Entry 5KQ5 (X-ray diffraction, 3.41 A resolution); this record covers chains A and C of the 3 polymer chains in the assembly.

Chain A:
Molecule: 5'-AMP-activated protein kinase catalytic subunit alpha-1
From: Rattus norvegicus
Notes: EC 2.7.11.1, 2.7.11.27, 2.7.11.31, 2.7.11.26
UniProtKB: P54645 (AAPK1_RAT); residues 0-548 here correspond to UniProt positions 11-559 (UniProt number = residue number + 11)
Sequence (503 residues; row label = number of the first residue in the row; note: 47 numbers in that range are skipped by the numbering (no residue carries them; nothing is unmodelled there); numbers below 1 keep their minus sign (Gly-1 is residue -1)):
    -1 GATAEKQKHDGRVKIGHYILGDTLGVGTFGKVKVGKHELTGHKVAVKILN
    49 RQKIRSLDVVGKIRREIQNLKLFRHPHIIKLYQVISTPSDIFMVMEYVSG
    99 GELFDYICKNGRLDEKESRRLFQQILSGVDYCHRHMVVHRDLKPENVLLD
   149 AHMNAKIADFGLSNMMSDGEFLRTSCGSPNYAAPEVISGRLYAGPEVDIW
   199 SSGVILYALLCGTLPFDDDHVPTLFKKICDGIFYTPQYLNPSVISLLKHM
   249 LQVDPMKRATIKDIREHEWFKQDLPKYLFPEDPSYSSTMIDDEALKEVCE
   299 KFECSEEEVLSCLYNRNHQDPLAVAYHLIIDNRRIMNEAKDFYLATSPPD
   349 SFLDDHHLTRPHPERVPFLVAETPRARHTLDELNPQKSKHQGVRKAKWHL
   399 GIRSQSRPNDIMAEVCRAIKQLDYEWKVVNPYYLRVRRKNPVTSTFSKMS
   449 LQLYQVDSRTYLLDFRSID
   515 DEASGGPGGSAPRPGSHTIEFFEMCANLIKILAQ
Unresolved in the structure: -1 to 9, 278-393, 515-527
Modified positions: Thr172 (phosphothreonine; TPO)
Differences from the reference sequence: expression tag (-1); linker (517-520, 522-524)
Small-molecule neighbours:
  - 6VT (6-chloranyl-5-[4-(1-oxidanylcyclobutyl)phenyl]-1H-indole-3-carboxylic acid): Val11, Leu18, Gly19, Lys29, Lys31, Ile46, Asn48, Asp88, Phe90
  - staurosporine (STU): Leu22, Gly23, Val24, Gly25, Val30, Ala43, Lys45, Ile77, Met93, Glu94, Tyr95, Val96, Ser97, Gly99, Glu100, Glu143, Asn144, Leu146, Ala156, Asp157
Curated features (UniProtKB/Swiss-Prot):
  - active site: Asp139 (Proton acceptor)
  - binding site (ATP): Leu22 to Val30, Lys45
  - modified residue: Thr21 (Phosphothreonine), Thr172 (Phosphothreonine), Thr258 (Phosphothreonine), Thr344 (Phosphothreonine), Ser345 (Phosphoserine), Ser349 (Phosphoserine), Thr357 (Phosphothreonine), Thr371 (Phosphothreonine), Ser386 (Phosphoserine), Ser456 (Phosphoserine)

Chain C:
Molecule: 5'-AMP-activated protein kinase subunit gamma-1
From: Rattus norvegicus
UniProtKB: P80385 (AAKG1_RAT); residue numbers follow UniProt; this construct covers 1-330
Sequence (330 residues; numbered 1 to 330; the number before each row is that of its first residue):
     1 MESVAAESAPAPENEHSQETPESNSSVYTTFMKSHRCYDLIPTSSKLVVF
    51 DTSLQVKKAFFALVTNGVRAAPLWDSKKQSFVGMLTITDFINILHRYYKS
   101 ALVQIYELEEHKIETWREVYLQDSFKPLVCISPNASLFDAVSSLIRNKIH
   151 RLPVIDPESGNTLYILTHKRILKFLKLFITEFPKPEFMSKSLEELQIGTY
   201 ANIAMVRTTTPVYVALGIFVQHRVSALPVVDEKGRVVDIYSKFDVINLAA
   251 EKTYNNLDVSVTKALQHRSHYFEGVLKCYLHETLEAIINRLVEAEVHRLV
   301 VVDEHDVVKGIVSLSDILQALVLTGGEKKP
Unresolved in the structure: 1-27, 181-187, 269-275, 323-330
Small-molecule neighbours:
  - ADP (adenosine-5'-diphosphate): Arg69, Met84, Thr86, Ile87, Thr88, Asp89, Tyr120, Pro127, Leu128, Val129, Ile149, His150, Arg151, Pro153, Ser225, Lys242
  - adenosine monophosphate (AMP), molecule 1: Arg69, Ile239, Ser241, Phe243, Asp244, Arg268, Leu276, Val296, His297, Arg298, Leu299, Val300
  - adenosine monophosphate (AMP), molecule 2: His150, Gly198, Thr199, Asn202, Ile203, Ala204, Val224, Ser225, Ala226, Leu227, Pro228, His297, Arg298, Ile311, Ser313, Ser315, Asp316
Curated features (UniProtKB/Swiss-Prot):
  - motif: Leu137 to Glu158 (AMPK pseudosubstrate)
  - binding site (ADP): Arg69, Met84 to Asp89, Val129, His150, Arg151, Lys169, Ser241 to Asp244, Arg268, Leu276, His297, Arg298
  - binding site (AMP): Arg69, Met84 to Asp89, Val129, His150, Arg151, Lys169, Thr199, Ala204, Ser225, Ala226, Ser241 to Asp244, Arg268, Leu276, His297, Arg298, Ser313 to Asp316
  - binding site (ATP): Arg69, Met84 to Asp89, Val129, His150, Arg151, Lys169, Ser241 to Asp244, Arg268, Leu276, His297, Arg298
  - modified residue: Ser260 (Phosphoserine), Thr262 (Phosphothreonine), Ser269 (Phosphoserine)

Chain A / chain C interface:
Contacting residue pairs (20; chain A residue first):
  Arg436(A) - Gln79(C)
  Asn438(A) - Gln79(C)  hydrogen bond
  Val440(A) - Lys77(C)
  Val440(A) - Lys78(C)
  Val440(A) - Gln79(C)
  Pro528(A) - Glu158(C)
  Gly529(A) - Gln79(C)
  Gly529(A) - Ser159(C)
  Gly529(A) - Gly160(C)
  Ser530(A) - Trp74(C)
  Ser530(A) - Phe81(C)
  Ser530(A) - Ser159(C)
  Ser530(A) - Gly160(C)
  Ser530(A) - Asn161(C)  hydrogen bond
  His531(A) - Ser159(C)  hydrogen bond (backbone-backbone)
  His531(A) - Asn161(C)
  Thr532(A) - Asn161(C)  hydrogen bond
  Ile533(A) - Trp74(C)  hydrophobic
  Ile533(A) - Phe81(C)  hydrophobic
  Glu534(A) - Gln79(C)
Also at the interface, not in a pair above, chain A (11 interface residues in all): Thr441
Also at the interface, not in a pair above, chain C (11 interface residues in all): Val49, Pro157

In short:
The chain A/chain C interface involves 11 residues from each chain, with 4 hydrogen bonds. Among the polar
pairs are Asn438(A)-Gln79(C), Ser530(A)-Asn161(C) and Thr532(A)-Asn161(C). Ligands of chain A: staurosporine
and compound 6VT. Bound to chain C: adenosine monophosphate and ADP.
Chain A is 5'-AMP-activated protein kinase catalytic subunit alpha-1 and chain C is 5'-AMP-activated protein
kinase subunit gamma-1, both from Rattus norvegicus; the structure, AMPK bound to allosteric activator, was
determined by X-ray diffraction.
